PDB entry 9EXY | X-ray diffraction, 1.70 A resolution | chain A

Chain A:
Molecule: Histone-lysine N-methyltransferase NSD2
Organism: Homo sapiens
Notes: EC 2.1.1.357
UniProt: O96028 (NSD2_HUMAN); residues 208-368 here = UniProt positions 208-368
Sequence (182 residues; numbered 204 to 385; the number before each row is that of its first residue):
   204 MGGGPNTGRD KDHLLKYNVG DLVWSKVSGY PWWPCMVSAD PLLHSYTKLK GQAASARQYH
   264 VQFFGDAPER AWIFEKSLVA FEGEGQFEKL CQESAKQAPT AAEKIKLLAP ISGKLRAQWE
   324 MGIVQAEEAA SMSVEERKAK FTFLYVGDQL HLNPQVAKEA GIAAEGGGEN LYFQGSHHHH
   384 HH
Not modelled in the structure: 204-216, 253-258, 350-352, 365-385
Sequence notes: initiating methionine (204); expression tag (205-207, 369-385); engineered mutation Ala256 (Lys in O96028), Ala257 (Lys in O96028), Ala304 (Lys in O96028), Ala312 (Lys in O96028)
Ligand contacts: A1H7Z (7-[5-methyl-3-[2-methyl-5-(piperidin-1-ylmethyl)phenyl]-1,2-oxazol-4-yl]-4H-1,4-benzoxazin-3-one): Val230, Tyr233, Trp236, Phe266, Phe267, Gly268, Asp269, Ala270, Pro271, Glu272, Arg273, Ala274, Leu318, Gln321

In short:
Chain A binds compound A1H7Z.
Chain A is Histone-lysine N-methyltransferase NSD2 (Homo sapiens); the structure, Crystal structure of the
PWWP1 domain of NSD2 bound by compound 34, was determined by X-ray diffraction together with 9EXW and 9EXX
from the same study.
